PDB entry 5ESQ | X-ray diffraction, 2.55 A resolution | chains B and E of the 3 polymer chains in the assembly

Chain B:
Name: Cetuximab Fab heavy chain
Source organism: Mus musculus
Notes: antibody fragment or engineered binder
Sequence (221 residues; numbered 1 to 221; the number before each row is that of its first residue):
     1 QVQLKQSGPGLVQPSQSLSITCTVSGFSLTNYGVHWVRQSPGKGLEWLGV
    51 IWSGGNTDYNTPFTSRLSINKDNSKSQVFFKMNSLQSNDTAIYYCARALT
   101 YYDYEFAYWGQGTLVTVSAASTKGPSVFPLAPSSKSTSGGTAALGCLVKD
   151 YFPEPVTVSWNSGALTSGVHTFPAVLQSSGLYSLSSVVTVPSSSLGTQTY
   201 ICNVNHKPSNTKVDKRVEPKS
Unresolved in the structure: 134-138, 221
Disulfide bonds: Cys-22/Cys-95, Cys-146/Cys-202

Chain E:
Name: Cyclic beta-alanine-linked meditope
Sequence (12 residues; numbered 1 to 12; the number before each row is that of its first residue):
     1 XQFDLSTRRLKX
Unresolved in the structure: 1, 12
Modified / non-standard residues: BAL (beta-alanine) at position 1; BAL (beta-alanine) at position 12

Interface between chain B and chain E:
Contacting residue pairs - 18 pairs, chain B then chain E:
  Gln-39(B) / Phe-3(E)
  Gln-39(B) / Leu-5(E)
  Ser-40(B) / Phe-3(E)
  Pro-41(B) / Gln-2(E)  hydrogen bond (backbone-side chain)
  Pro-41(B) / Phe-3(E)
  Pro-41(B) / Leu-5(E)  hydrophobic
  Gly-42(B) / Gln-2(E)
  Thr-90(B) / Leu-5(E)
  Ala-91(B) / Leu-5(E)  hydrophobic
  Ile-92(B) / Phe-3(E)  hydrophobic
  Ile-92(B) / Leu-5(E)  hydrophobic
  Ile-92(B) / Arg-8(E)
  Tyr-94(B) / Arg-8(E)
  Gln-111(B) / Arg-8(E)  hydrogen bond (backbone-side chain)
  Gly-112(B) / Arg-8(E)
  Leu-114(B) / Leu-5(E)  hydrophobic
  Glu-154(B) / Ser-6(E)  hydrogen bond
  Pro-173(B) / Thr-7(E)
Also at the interface, not in a pair above, chain B (15 interface residues in all): Thr-113, Ala-174

Overview:
Chain B and chain E form an interface of 15 and 6 residues respectively, with 3 hydrogen bonds. Among the
polar pairs are Pro-41(B)/Gln-2(E), Gln-111(B)/Arg-8(E) and Glu-154(B)/Ser-6(E).
Chain B is Cetuximab Fab heavy chain (Mus musculus) and chain E is Cyclic beta-alanine-linked meditope; the
structure, Cetuximab Fab in complex with cyclic beta-alanine-linked meditope, was determined by X-ray
diffraction together with 5HPM, 5HYQ, 5ICX, 5ICY, 5ICZ, 5ID0 and 5ID1 from the same study.
